Entry 3NKU (X-ray diffraction, 2.10 A resolution); this record covers chain A.

== Chain A ==
Protein: DrrA
Organism: Legionella pneumophila subsp. pneumophila
Notes: fragment: N-terminal domain (residues 9-218)
UniProt: Q29ST3 (Q29ST3_LEGPN); residue numbers follow UniProt; this construct covers 9-218
Sequence (213 residues; row label = number of the first residue in the row):
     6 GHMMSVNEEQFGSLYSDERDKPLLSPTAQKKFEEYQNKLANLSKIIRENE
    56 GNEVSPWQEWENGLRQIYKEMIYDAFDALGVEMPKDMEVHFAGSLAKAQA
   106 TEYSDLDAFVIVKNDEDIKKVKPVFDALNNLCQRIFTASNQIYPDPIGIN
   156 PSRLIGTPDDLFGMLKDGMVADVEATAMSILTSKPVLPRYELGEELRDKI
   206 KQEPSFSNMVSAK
Not modelled in the structure: 6-16, 100-108, 145-153, 211-218
Construct notes: expression tag (6-8)
Modified / non-standard residues: Mse8, Mse9, Mse214 (selenomethionine); Mse76, Mse88, Mse92, Mse169, Mse174, Mse183 (selenomethionine; parent Met)
UniProt features mapped onto this chain:
  - mutagenesis: D110 to D112 (Abolishes protein adenylyltransferase activity)

== In short ==
UniProt lists 3 mutagenesis sites.
Chain A is DrrA (Legionella pneumophila subsp. pneumophila); the structure, Crystal structure of the
N-terminal domain of DrrA/SidM from Legionella pneumophila, was determined by X-ray diffraction together with
3NKV from the same study.
